PDB entry 8FS3 | electron microscopy, 2.93 A resolution | chains C and G of the 10 polymer chains in the assembly

[Chain C]
Molecule: Replication factor C subunit 3
Source organism: Saccharomyces cerevisiae
UniProtKB: P38629 (RFC3_YEAST); residue numbers follow UniProt; this construct covers 1-336
Amino-acid sequence (336 residues; numbered 1 to 336; the number before each row is that of its first residue):
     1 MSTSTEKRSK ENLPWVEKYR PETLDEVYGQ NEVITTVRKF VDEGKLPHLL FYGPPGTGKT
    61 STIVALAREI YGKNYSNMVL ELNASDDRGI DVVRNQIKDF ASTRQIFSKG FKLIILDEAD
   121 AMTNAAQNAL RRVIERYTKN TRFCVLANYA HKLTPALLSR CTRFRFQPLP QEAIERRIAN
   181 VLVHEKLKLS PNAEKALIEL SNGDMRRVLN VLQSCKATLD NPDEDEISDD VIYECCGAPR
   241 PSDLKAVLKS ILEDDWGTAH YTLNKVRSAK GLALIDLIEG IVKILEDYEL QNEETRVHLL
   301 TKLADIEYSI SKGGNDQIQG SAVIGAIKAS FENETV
Unresolved in the structure: 1-8
Metal / ion sites: Mg2+: Thr-60 (together with ATP-gamma-S)
Small-molecule neighbours:
  - ATP-gamma-S (AGS; phosphothiophosphoric acid-adenylate ester), molecule 1: Val-16, Tyr-19, Arg-20, Pro-21, Glu-26, Val-27, Tyr-28, Gln-30, Pro-55, Gly-56, Thr-57, Gly-58, Lys-59, Thr-60, Ser-61, Asn-148, Leu-169, Arg-177, Met-205, Arg-206, Leu-209
  - ATP-gamma-S (AGS), molecule 2: Arg-131, Glu-135, Ala-156, Arg-160
Curated features (UniProtKB/Swiss-Prot):
  - binding site (ATP): Val-16 to Tyr-19, Arg-20, Tyr-28, Gly-53 to Ser-61, Asn-148, Arg-206
  - modified residue: Ser-2 (N-acetylserine)

[Chain G]
Molecule: DNA damage checkpoint control protein RAD17
Source organism: Saccharomyces cerevisiae
UniProtKB: A0A8H4BW58 (A0A8H4BW58_YEASX); residues 1-401 here = UniProt positions 1-401
Amino-acid sequence (401 residues; row label = number of the first residue in the row):
     1 MRINSELANK FSASTVHLEH ITTALSCLTP FGSKDDVLIF IDADGLSFVR ENNHVIKIQL
    61 LLSRELFMSY SYRNETEDHM KLCVKINHIL DSVSVMNRNS DDIVECTLSY DGHGSPFVLI
   121 FEDSFISERV EYSTYLIKDF DTNGLELDRE RISFEAIIKG EALHSALKDL KEIGCKECYV
   181 YAKTEANDEN VFALISKSQL GFSKIKLPSN RSILEKLQVF DGDSTTVIDG FAVIGFFDFT
   241 SFDKIRKSTK IASKVLFRMD VHGVLSVNIL SQTDDVIITD TTRPSNNRPG SIRQLQLPKD
   301 YPGIVIEVCM LEKESIDEAA QTEIELLMET NELGNRNSFK KSTIRKRYGT DKGNETSNDN
   361 LLQLNGKKIK LPSEEENNKN RESEDEENHC KYPTKDIPIF F
Unresolved in the structure: 1-8, 100-101, 138-143, 273-301, 331-401

[Interface between chain C and chain G]
Contacting residue pairs - 24 pairs, chain C then chain G:
  Ser-76(C) with His-54(G)
  Asn-77(C) with Gly-144(G)
  Gln-96(C) with Asn-53(G)
  Asp-99(C) with Val-55(G)
  Phe-100(C) with Asn-53(G); His-54(G)
  Ser-102(C) with Lys-313(G); Glu-314(G), hydrogen bond (backbone-backbone)
  Thr-103(C) with Val-55(G); Glu-312(G); Lys-313(G)
  Arg-104(C) with Leu-311(G); Glu-312(G), salt bridge; Lys-313(G), hydrogen bond (side chain-backbone); Glu-314(G)
  Gln-105(C) with His-262(G)
  Ile-106(C) with Gly-144(G); Leu-145(G), hydrophobic
  Phe-107(C) with His-262(G), hydrogen bond (backbone-side chain)
  Ser-108(C) with His-262(G)
  Arg-136(C) with Ile-316(G)
  Tyr-137(C) with Glu-314(G); Ile-316(G), hydrophobic
  Asn-140(C) with Glu-314(G), hydrogen bond
Other interface residues (no listed pair), chain C (18 interface residues in all): Leu-80, Ala-101, Lys-112
Other interface residues (no listed pair), chain G (15 interface residues in all): Glu-146, Asp-238, Thr-240, Val-261

[In short]
Chain C and chain G form an interface of 18 and 15 residues respectively, with 4 hydrogen bonds and 1 salt
bridge. Polar pairs include Arg-104(C)/Glu-312(G), Arg-104(C)/Lys-313(G) and Phe-107(C)/His-262(G). Chain C
binds ATP-gamma-S. Curated annotation (UniProt) lists 17 ATP-binding residues on chain C.
Here chain C is Replication factor C subunit 3 and chain G is DNA damage checkpoint control protein RAD17,
both from Saccharomyces cerevisiae. Entry 8FS3 (Structure of S. cerevisiae Rad24-RFC loading the 9-1-1 clamp
onto a 10-nt gapped DNA in step ...) was determined by electron microscopy, deposited together with 8FS4,
8FS5, 8FS6, 8FS7 and 8FS8.
